Entry 1EE3 (X-ray diffraction, 1.70 A resolution); this record covers chain P.

Chain P:
Name: Protein (carboxypeptidase A)
From: Bos taurus
Notes: EC 3.4.17.1
Reference sequence: P00730 (CBPA1_BOVIN); residues 1-309 here correspond to UniProt positions 111-419 (UniProt number = residue number + 110)
Amino-acid sequence (309 residues; row label = number of the first residue in the row):
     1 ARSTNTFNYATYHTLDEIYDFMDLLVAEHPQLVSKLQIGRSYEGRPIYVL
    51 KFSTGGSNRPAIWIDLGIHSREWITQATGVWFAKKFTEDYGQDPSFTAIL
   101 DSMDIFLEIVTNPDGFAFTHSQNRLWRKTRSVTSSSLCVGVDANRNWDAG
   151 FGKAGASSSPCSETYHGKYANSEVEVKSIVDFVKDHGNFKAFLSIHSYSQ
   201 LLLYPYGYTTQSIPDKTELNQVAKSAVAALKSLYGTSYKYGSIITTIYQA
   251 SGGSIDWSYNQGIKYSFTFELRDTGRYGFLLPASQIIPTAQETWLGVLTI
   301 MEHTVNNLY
Disordered / not traced: 306-309
Differences from the reference sequence: variant Ala228 (Glu338 in P00730), Val305 (Leu415 in P00730)
Curated features (UniProtKB/Swiss-Prot):
  - active site: Glu270 (Proton donor/acceptor)
  - binding site (substrate): His69 to Glu72, Arg127, Asn144, Arg145, Ser197, Tyr198, Tyr248
  - binding site (Zn(2+)): His69, Glu72, His196
Cystine bridges: Cys138-Cys161
Ion coordination: Cd2+ site 1: His13, Glu17; Cd2+ site 2 near His29 (its only coordinating residue here); Cd2+ site 3: His69, Glu72, His196; Cd2+ site 4 near His303 (its only coordinating residue here)

Overview:
His13 and Glu17 form the Cd2+ site 1. His69, Glu72 and His196 coordinate Cd2+ site 3. Curated annotation
(UniProt) lists active-site residue Glu270, 10 substrate-binding residues and 3 Zn2+-binding residues.
Chain P is Protein (carboxypeptidase A) (Bos taurus); the structure, Cadmium-substituted bovine pancreatic
carboxypeptidase A (alfa-form) at pH 7.5 and 2 mM chloride in monoclinic crystal ..., was determined by X-ray
diffraction, deposited together with 1ELL and 1ELM.
